Entry 4JBK (X-ray diffraction, 2.96 A resolution); this record covers chains A and E of the 4 polymer chains in the assembly.

[Chain A]
Name: Interferon-activable protein 202
Organism: Mus musculus
Notes: fragment: HINa domain
UniProtKB: Q9R002 (IFI2_MOUSE); residues 3-199 here correspond to UniProt positions 46-242 (UniProt number = residue number + 43)
Chain sequence (198 residues; numbered 2 to 199; the number before each row is that of its first residue):
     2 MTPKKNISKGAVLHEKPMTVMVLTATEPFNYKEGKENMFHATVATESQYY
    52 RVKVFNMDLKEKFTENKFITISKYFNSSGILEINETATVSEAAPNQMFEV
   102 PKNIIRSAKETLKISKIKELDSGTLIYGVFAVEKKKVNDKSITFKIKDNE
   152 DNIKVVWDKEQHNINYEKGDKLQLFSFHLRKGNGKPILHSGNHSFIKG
Not modelled in the structure: 2, 167-171
Construct notes: expression tag (2)
Swiss-Prot annotation at these positions:
  - region: Met39 to Thr46 (Required for homomultimerization)
  - site: His41 (Mediates interaction with TP53BP1)
Reported in the primary citation:
  - binding site for the 14-nt DNA strand: Lys10

[Chain E]
Molecule: 14-nt DNA strand
Sequence (14 nucleotides; each row starts with the number of its first residue):
     1 GGAATTATAATTCC

[Chain A / chain E interface]
Pairs across the interface (13; chain A residue first):
  Ser123(A) - DG2(E)  phosphate contact
  Ser123(A) - DA3(E)  hydrogen bond to the phosphate
  Gly124(A) - DG2(E)  phosphate contact
  His179(A) - DG1(E)  salt bridge to the phosphate
  His179(A) - DG2(E)  phosphate contact
  Arg181(A) - DG1(E)  sugar contact
  Arg181(A) - DG2(E)  salt bridge to the phosphate
  Arg181(A) - DA3(E)  phosphate contact
  Lys182(A) - DA3(E)  phosphate contact
  Asn184(A) - DA4(E)  phosphate contact
  Ser191(A) - DG1(E)  phosphate contact
  Gly192(A) - DG1(E)  phosphate contact
  Asn193(A) - DG1(E)  hydrogen bond to the phosphate
Also at the interface, not in a pair above, chain A (11 interface residues in all): Gly183, His194

[In short]
The interface between chain A and chain E involves 11 residues on one side and 4 on the other, with 2 hydrogen
bonds and 2 salt bridges. Polar contacts include Ser123(A)-DA3(E), Asn193(A)-DG1(E) and His179(A)-DG1(E). From
the paper: a binding site for the 14-nt DNA strand at Lys10(A).
Chain A is Interferon-activable protein 202 (Mus musculus) and chain E is a 14-nt DNA strand; the structure,
Molecular basis for abrogation of activation of pro-inflammatory cytokines, was determined by X-ray
diffraction, deposited together with 4JBJ and 4JBM.
